Entry 3TE5 (X-ray diffraction, 2.50 A resolution); this record covers chains B and C of the 3 polymer chains in the assembly.

[Chain B]
Protein: SNF1 protein kinase subunit beta-2
Organism: Saccharomyces cerevisiae
UniProtKB: P34164 (SIP2_YEAST); residues 304-415 here = UniProt positions 304-415
Sequence (113 residues; numbered 303 to 415; the number before each row is that of its first residue):
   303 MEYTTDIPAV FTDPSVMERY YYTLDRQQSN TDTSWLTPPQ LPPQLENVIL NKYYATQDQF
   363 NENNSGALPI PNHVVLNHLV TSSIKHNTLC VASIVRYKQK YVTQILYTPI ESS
Unresolved in the structure: 327-334, 414-415
Sequence notes: expression tag (303)

[Chain C]
Protein: Nuclear protein SNF4
Organism: Saccharomyces cerevisiae
UniProtKB: P12904 (SNF4_YEAST); residues 3-323 here correspond to UniProt positions 2-322 (UniProt number = residue number - 1)
Sequence (323 residues; numbered 1 to 323; the number before each row is that of its first residue):
     1 MAKPTQDSQE KVSIEQQLAV ESIRKFLNSK TSYDVLPVSY RLIVLDTSLL VKKSLNVLLQ
    61 NSIVSAPLWD SKTSRFAGLL TTTDFINVIQ YYFSNPDKFE LVDKLQLDGL KDIERALGVD
   121 QLDTASIHPS RPLFEACLKM LESRSGRIPL IDQDEETHRE IVVSVLTQYR ILKFVALNCR
   181 ETHFLKIPIG DLNIITQDNM KSCQMTTPVI DVIQMLTQGR VSSVPIIDEN GYLINVYEAY
   241 DVLGLIKGGI YNDLSLSVGE ALMRRSDDFE GVYTCTKNDK LSTIMDNIRK ARVHRFFVVD
   301 DVGRLVGVLT LSDILKYILL GSN
Unresolved in the structure: 1-6, 121-123, 323
Sequence notes: expression tag (1-2)
UniProt features mapped onto this chain:
  - binding site (ADP): Ile-43, Arg-147, Thr-167 to Arg-170, Thr-196, Ser-222, Ser-223, Arg-292 to His-294, Thr-310 to Asp-313
  - binding site (AMP): Thr-196, Lys-201, Ser-222, Ser-223, Thr-310 to Asp-313
  - binding site (ATP): Thr-196, Lys-201, Ser-222, Ser-223, Thr-310 to Asp-313
Residues lining bound ligands: NADH (NAI; 1,4-dihydronicotinamide adenine dinucleotide): Thr-83, Leu-141, Arg-144, Ser-145, Gly-146, Gln-168, Thr-196, Asn-199, Met-200, Lys-201, Arg-220, Val-221, Ser-222, Ser-223, Val-224, Pro-225, Val-308, Thr-310, Leu-311, Ser-312, Asp-313

[Chain B / chain C interface]
Pairs across the interface (50; chain B residue first):
  Tyr-356(B) with Arg-41(C)
  Gln-359(B) with Ser-39(C), hydrogen bond; Tyr-40(C); Arg-41(C)
  Asp-360(B) with Arg-41(C), salt bridge
  Leu-370(B) with Pro-37(C), hydrophobic; Val-38(C), hydrophobic
  Pro-371(B) with Ser-39(C), hydrogen bond (backbone-side chain)
  His-388(B) with Lys-53(C), hydrogen bond (backbone-side chain)
  Asn-389(B) with Lys-53(C)
  Thr-390(B) with Leu-49(C); Lys-53(C)
  Tyr-399(B) with Tyr-33(C), hydrophobic; Pro-129(C); Asp-152(C), hydrogen bond; Val-163(C), hydrophobic
  Lys-400(B) with Tyr-33(C)
  Gln-401(B) with Tyr-33(C), hydrogen bond (backbone-side chain)
  Lys-402(B) with Tyr-33(C), hydrogen bond (side chain-backbone); Asp-34(C); Leu-36(C), hydrogen bond (side chain-backbone); Pro-37(C); Val-38(C)
  Tyr-403(B) with Val-38(C), hydrogen bond (backbone-backbone); Ser-39(C); Tyr-40(C), hydrogen bond (backbone-backbone)
  Val-404(B) with Tyr-40(C); Leu-42(C), hydrophobic; Val-163(C)
  Thr-405(B) with Tyr-40(C), hydrogen bond (backbone-backbone); Arg-41(C); Leu-42(C), hydrogen bond (backbone-backbone)
  Gln-406(B) with Leu-42(C)
  Ile-407(B) with Arg-41(C); Leu-42(C), hydrogen bond (backbone-backbone); Ile-43(C); Val-44(C), hydrogen bond (backbone-backbone)
  Leu-408(B) with Val-44(C); Asp-46(C)
  Tyr-409(B) with Ile-43(C), hydrophobic; Val-44(C), hydrogen bond (backbone-backbone); Leu-45(C), hydrophobic; Asp-46(C), hydrogen bond (backbone-backbone); Val-57(C), hydrophobic; Asn-61(C), hydrogen bond
  Thr-410(B) with Asp-46(C)
  Pro-411(B) with Ser-48(C); Leu-49(C)
  Glu-413(B) with Ser-48(C); Gln-106(C)
Interface residues without a listed pair, chain B (25 interface residues in all): Tyr-355, Ile-372, Pro-373
Interface residues without a listed pair, chain C (23 interface residues in all): Trp-69

[Summary]
25 residues of chain B and 23 residues of chain C are in contact; the contacts include 16 hydrogen bonds and 1
salt bridge. Among the polar pairs are Asp-360(B)/Arg-41(C), Gln-359(B)/Ser-39(C) and Pro-371(B)/Ser-39(C).
Chain C binds NADH.
Chain B is SNF1 protein kinase subunit beta-2 and chain C is Nuclear protein SNF4, both from Saccharomyces
cerevisiae; the structure, structure of the regulatory fragment of sacchromyces cerevisiae ampk in complex
with NADH, was determined by X-ray diffraction (same publication as 3T4N and 3TDH).
